Entry 8DQ1 (electron microscopy, 4.10 A resolution (low resolution: residue-level contacts below are approximate; hydrogen-bond / salt-bridge calls are withheld)); this record covers chains D and J of the 6 polymer chains in the assembly.

[Chain D]
Protein: RhlR protein
Source organism: Pseudomonas aeruginosa
UniProt: A9JPX4 (A9JPX4_PSEAI); residue numbers follow UniProt; this construct covers 1-241
Chain sequence (241 residues; numbered 1 to 241; the number before each row is that of its first residue):
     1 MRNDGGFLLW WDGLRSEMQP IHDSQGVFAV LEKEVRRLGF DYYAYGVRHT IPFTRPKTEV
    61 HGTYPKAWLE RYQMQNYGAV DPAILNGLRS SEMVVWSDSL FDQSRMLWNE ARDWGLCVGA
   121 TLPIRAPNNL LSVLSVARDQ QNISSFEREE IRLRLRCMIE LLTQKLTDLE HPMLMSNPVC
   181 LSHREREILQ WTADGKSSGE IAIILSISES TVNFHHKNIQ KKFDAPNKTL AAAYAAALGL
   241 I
Disordered / not traced: 1-3
Reported in the primary citation:
  - binding site for the 18-nt DNA strand: Lys217, Lys228
  - mutagenesis - K217A/K221A: abolished binding to promoter DNA
  - mutagenesis - K217A/K221A: abolished binding to the 18-nt DNA strand
  - mutagenesis - K217A/K221A: unchanged binding to 2-aminobenzoylacetyl-CoA thioesterase
  - mutagenesis - F53A, R55A, C157S: decreased binding to 2-aminobenzoylacetyl-CoA thioesterase
  - mutagenesis - R36A/R37A, R154A, K217A/K221A: abolished signaling with 2-aminobenzoylacetyl-CoA thioesterase
  - mutagenesis - F53A, R55A: abolished signaling
  - mutagenesis - C157S (19-fold): increased signaling with 2-aminobenzoylacetyl-CoA thioesterase
  - mutagenesis - C157S: decreased signaling
  - mutagenesis - K217A/K221A: abolished signaling in response to expression of WT PqsE
  - mutagenesis - C157S (19-fold): increased signaling in response to PqsE was expressed

[Chain J]
Molecule: 18-nt DNA strand
Sequence (18 nucleotides; row label = number of the first residue in the row):
     1 CTGTGCAGTC TGGCAGGT

[Interface between chain D and chain J]
Pairs across the interface (8; chain D residue first):
  Ile207(D) - DG3(J)
  Ser208(D) - DG3(J)
  Ser210(D) - DG3(J)
  Ser210(D) - DT4(J)
  Thr211(D) - DT2(J)
  Thr211(D) - DG3(J)
  Phe214(D) - DT2(J)
  Asn227(D) - DT11(J)

[In short]
6 residues of chain D and 4 residues of chain J are in contact. The paper reports a binding site for the 18-nt
DNA strand at Lys217(D) and Lys228(D); F53A, R55A and C157S of chain D reduce binding to
2-aminobenzoylacetyl-CoA thioesterase; 6 substitutions were tested in all.
Here chain D is RhlR protein (Pseudomonas aeruginosa) and chain J is an 18-nt DNA strand. Entry 8DQ1
(Quorum-sensing receptor RhlR bound to PqsE) was determined by electron microscopy together with 8DQ0 from the
same study.
